Entry 6R6W (X-ray diffraction, 2.47 A resolution); this record covers chain A.

# Chain A
Name: Cholinesterase
Source organism: Homo sapiens
Notes: EC 3.1.1.8
UniProt: P06276 (CHLE_HUMAN); residues 4-529 here correspond to UniProt positions 32-557 (UniProt number = residue number + 28)
Sequence (526 residues; numbered 4 to 529; the number before each row is that of its first residue):
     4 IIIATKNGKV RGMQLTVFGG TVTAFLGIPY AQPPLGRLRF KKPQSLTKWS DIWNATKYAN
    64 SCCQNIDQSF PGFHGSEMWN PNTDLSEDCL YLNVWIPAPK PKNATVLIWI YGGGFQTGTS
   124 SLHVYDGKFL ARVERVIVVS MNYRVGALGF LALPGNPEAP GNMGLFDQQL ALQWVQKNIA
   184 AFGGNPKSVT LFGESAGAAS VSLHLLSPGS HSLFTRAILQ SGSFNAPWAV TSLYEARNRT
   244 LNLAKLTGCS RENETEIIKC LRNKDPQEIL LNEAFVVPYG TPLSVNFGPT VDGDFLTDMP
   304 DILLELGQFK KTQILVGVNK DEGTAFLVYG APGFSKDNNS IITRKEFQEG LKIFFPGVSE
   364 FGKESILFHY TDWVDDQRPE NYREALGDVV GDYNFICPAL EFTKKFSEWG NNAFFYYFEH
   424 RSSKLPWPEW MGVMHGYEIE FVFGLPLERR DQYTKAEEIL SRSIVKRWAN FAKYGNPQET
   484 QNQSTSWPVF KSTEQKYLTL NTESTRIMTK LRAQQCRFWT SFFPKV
Differences from the reference sequence: engineered mutation Gln-17 (Asn45 in P06276), Gln-455 (Asn483 in P06276), Gln-481 (Asn509 in P06276), Gln-486 (Asn514 in P06276)
Curated features (UniProtKB/Swiss-Prot):
  - active site: Ser-198 (Acyl-ester intermediate), Glu-325 (Charge relay system), His-438 (Charge relay system)
  - binding site (tacrine): Trp-82, His-438
  - binding site (substrate): Gly-116, Gly-117
  - modified residue: Ser-198 (Phosphoserine)
  - glycosylation (N-linked (GlcNAc...) asparagine): Asn-57 (complex), Asn-106 (complex), Asn-241 (complex), Asn-256 (complex), Asn-341 (complex), Asn-485
Disulfides: Cys-65/Cys-92, Cys-252/Cys-263, Cys-400/Cys-519
Covalently attached groups: glycan linked to Asn-57, Asn-241, Asn-341; N-acetylglucosamine (NAG) linked to Asn-106, Asn-256, Asn-485
Small-molecule neighbours: JUB ([7-[4-[2-[naphthalen-2-ylsulfonyl-[[(3S)-1-(phenylmethyl)piperidin-1-ium-3-yl]methyl]amino]ethyl]piperazin-4-ium-1-yl]-2,1,3-benzoxadiazol-4-yl]-oxidanyl-oxidanylidene-azanium): Asp-70, Gly-78, Trp-82, Gly-116, Gly-117, Gln-119, Thr-120, Ser-198, Trp-231, Thr-284, Pro-285, Leu-286, Ser-287, Val-288, Ala-328, Phe-329, Tyr-332, Phe-398, Trp-430, Met-437, His-438, Tyr-440
What the authors report for this chain:
  - binding site for JUB: Trp-82, Thr-120, Tyr-332, Trp-430, Tyr-440
  - catalytic residues: Ser-198, Glu-325, His-438 (citing earlier work)

# Overview
Ligands of chain A: compound JUB. N-acetylglucosamine is covalently linked to Asn-106, Asn-256 and Asn-485.
From UniProt: 3 active-site residues, tacrine-binding residues Trp-82 and His-438 and substrate-binding
residues Gly-116 and Gly-117. From the paper: catalytic residues Ser-198, Glu-325 and His-438; a binding site
for JUB at Trp-82, Thr-120 and Tyr-332 among others.
Chain A is Cholinesterase (Homo sapiens); the structure, Structure of recombinant human butyrylcholinesterase
in complex with a fluorescent NBD-based probe, was determined by X-ray diffraction (same publication as 6RUA
and 6R6V).
